Entry 4JI0 (X-ray diffraction, 3.49 A resolution); this record covers chains A and K of the 21 polymer chains in the assembly.

[Chain A]
Molecule: 16S rRNA
From: Thermus thermophilus
Sequence (1522 nucleotides; row label = number of the first residue in the row; note: 42 numbers in that range are skipped by the numbering (no residue carries them; nothing is unmodelled there); a row labelled like 190A-190L holds insertion residues (190A, then the next letters in order); numbering starts at 0):
     0 UUUGUUGGAG AGUUUGAUCC UGGCUCAGGG UGAACGCUGG CGGCGUGCCU AAGACAUGCA
    60 AGUCGUGCGG G
    73 CCGCGGGGUU UU
    88 ACUCCG
    95 UGGUC
   101 AGCGGCGGAC GGGUGAGUAA CGCGUGGGU
  129A G
   130 ACCUACCCGG AAGAGGGGGA CAACCCGGGG AAACUCGGGC UAAUCCCCCA UGUGGACCCG
   190 C
190A-190L CCCUUGGGGUGU
   191 GUCCAAAGGG CUUU
   216 GCCCGCUUCC GGAUGGGCCC GCGUCCCAUC AGCUAGUUGG UGGGGUAAUG GCCCACCAAG
   276 GCGACGACGG GUAGCCGGUC UGAGAGGAUG GCCGGCCACA GGGGCACUGA GACACGGGCC
   336 CCACUCCUAC GGGAGGCAGC AGUUAGGAAU CUUCCGCAAU GGGCGCAAGC CUGACGGAGC
   396 GACGCCGCUU GGAGGAAGAA GCCCUUCGGG GUGUAAACUC CUGAA
   442 CCCGGGACGA AACCCCCGAC GA
   474 GGGGACUGAC GGUACCGGG
   494 GUAAUAGCGC CGGCCAACUC CGUGCCAGCA GCCGCGGUAA UACGGAGGGC GCGAGCGUUA
   554 CCCGGAUUCA CUGGGCGUAA AGGGCGUGUA GGCGGCCUGG GGCGUCCCAU GUGAAAGACC
   614 ACGGCUCAAC CGUGGGGGAG CGUGGGAUAC GCUCAGGCUA GACGGUGGGA GAGGGUGGUG
   674 GAAUUCCCGG AGUAGCGGUG AAAUGCGCAG AUACCGGGAG GAACGCCGAU GGCGAAGGCA
   734 GCCACCUGGU CCACCCGUGA CGCUGAGGCG CGAAAGCGUG GGGAGCAAAC CGGAUUAGAU
   794 ACCCGGGUAG UCCACGCCCU AAACGAUGCG CGCUAGGUCU CUGGGUCU
   848 CCUGGGGGCC GAAGCUAACG CGUUAAGCGC GCCGCCUGGG GAGUACGGCC GCAAGGCUGA
   908 AACUCAAAGG AAUUGACGGG GGCCCGCACA AGCGGUGGAG CAUGUGGUUU AAUUCGAAGX
   968 AACGCGAAGA ACCUUACCAG GCCUUGACAU GCUAGG
 1003A G
  1004 AACCCGGGUG AAAGCCUGGG GUGCCCC
1030A-1030D GCGA
  1031 GGGGAGCCCU AGCACAGGUG CUGCAUGGCC GUCGUCAGCU CGUGCCGUGA GGUGUUGGGU
  1091 UAAGUCCCGC AACGAGCGCA ACCCCCGCCG UUAGUUGCCA GCGGUUCGGC CGGGCACUCU
  1151 AACGGGACUG CCCGCGAAA
  1171 GCGGGAGGAA GGAGGGGACG ACGUCUGGUC AGCAUGGCCC UUACGGCCUG GGCGACACAC
  1231 GUGCUACAAU GCCCACUACA AAGCGAUGCC ACCCGGCAAC GGGGAGCUAA UCGCAAAAAG
  1291 GUGGGCCCAG UUCGGAUUGG GGUCUGCAAC CCGACCCCAU GAAGCCGGAA UCGCUAGUAA
  1351 UCGCGGAUCA G
 1361A C
  1362 CAUGCCGCGG UGAAUACGUU CCCGGGCCUU GUACACACXG CCXGUXACGC CAUGGGAGCG
  1422 GGCUCUACCC GAAGUCGCCG GG
  1446 AGCCUACGGG
  1459 CAGGCGCCGA GGGUAGGGCC CGUGACUGGG GCGAAGUCGU AACAAGGUAG CUGUACCGGA
  1519 AGGUGCGGCU GGAUCCACUC CUUUCU
Disordered / not traced: 0-4, 1534-1538
Construct notes: conflict C1534 (A2157 in M26923.1), A1535 (C2158 in M26923.1)
Modified positions: PSU (pseudouridine-5'-monophosphate) at position 516, 7MG (7N-methyl-8-hydroguanosine-5'-monophosphate) at position 527, M2G (N2-dimethylguanosine-5'-monophosphate) at position 966, 5MC (5-methylcytidine-5'-monophosphate) at position 967, 2MG (2N-methylguanosine-5'-monophosphate) at position 1207, 5MC (5-methylcytidine-5'-monophosphate) at position 1400, 4OC (4n,o2'-methylcytidine-5'-monophosphate) at position 1402, 5MC (5-methylcytidine-5'-monophosphate) at position 1404, 5MC (5-methylcytidine-5'-monophosphate) at position 1407, UR3 (3-methyluridine-5'-monophoshate) at position 1498, MA6 (6N-dimethyladenosine-5'-monophoshate) at position 1518, MA6 (6N-dimethyladenosine-5'-monophoshate) at position 1519, PSU (pseudouridine-5'-monophosphate) at position 1540, PSU (pseudouridine-5'-monophosphate) at position 1541
Bound ions: Mg2+ site 1 near U5 (its only coordinating residue here); Mg2+ site 2: U12, A914; Mg2+ site 3 near G21 (its only coordinating residue here); Mg2+ site 4: G21, G22; Mg2+ site 5 near C23 (its only coordinating residue here); Mg2+ site 6 near G38 (its only coordinating residue here); Mg2+ site 7: G46, G394; Mg2+ site 8: C48, G115; Mg2+ site 9 near A53 (its only coordinating residue here); Mg2+ site 10: A59, U387; Mg2+ site 11: U62, G105; Mg2+ site 12: C89, U90; 119 more Mg2+ sites not listed
What the authors report for this chain:
  - mutagenesis - C1490U: increased growth

[Chain K]
Protein: ribosomal protein S11
From: Thermus thermophilus
Reference sequence: P80376 (RS11_THET8); residues 1-129 here = UniProt positions 1-129
Amino-acid sequence (129 residues; row label = number of the first residue in the row):
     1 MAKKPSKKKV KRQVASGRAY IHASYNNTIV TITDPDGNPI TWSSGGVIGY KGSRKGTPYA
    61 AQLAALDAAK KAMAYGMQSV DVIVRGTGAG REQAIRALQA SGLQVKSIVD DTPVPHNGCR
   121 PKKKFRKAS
Disordered / not traced: 1-10, 127-129
Bound ions: Mg2+: Asn26 (shared with G691(A), U692(A) of chain A)

[Chain A / chain K interface]
Residue-residue contacts (72; chain A residue first):
  G674(A) with His116(K), base contact
  A675(A) with Val114(K), hydrogen bond to the sugar; Pro115(K), sugar contact; His116(K), hydrogen bond to the base; Gly118(K), base contact
  A676(A) with Pro113(K), sugar contact; Pro115(K), sugar contact; Cys119(K), base contact
  U677(A) with Cys119(K), base contact
  G683(A) with Asn38(K), hydrogen bond to the base; Pro39(K), base contact
  A684(A) with Asn38(K), sugar contact; Pro39(K), hydrogen bond to the sugar
  G685(A) with Pro39(K), sugar contact; Ile40(K), phosphate contact; Trp42(K), sugar contact
  U686(A) with Trp42(K), base contact
  G688(A) with Trp42(K), sugar contact; Ser44(K), hydrogen bond to the phosphate; Gly46(K), sugar contact; Val47(K), sugar contact
  C689(A) with Asn27(K), hydrogen bond to the phosphate; Ser44(K), hydrogen bond to the phosphate; Gly45(K), phosphate contact; Gly46(K), hydrogen bond to the phosphate; Lys55(K), salt bridge to the phosphate
  G690(A) with Asn27(K), hydrogen bond to the phosphate; Lys55(K), base contact
  G691(A) with Asn26(K), hydrogen bond to the phosphate; Lys51(K), base contact; Gly52(K), base contact; Lys55(K), base contact
  U692(A) with Asn26(K), hydrogen bond to the phosphate; Gly52(K), base contact; Ser53(K), hydrogen bond to the base; Lys124(K), salt bridge to the phosphate
  A694(A) with Ser53(K), hydrogen bond to the phosphate
  A695(A) with Gly52(K), phosphate contact; Ser53(K), hydrogen bond to the phosphate
  A704(A) with Trp42(K), base contact
  U705(A) with Trp42(K), base contact
  A706(A) with Ile29(K), sugar contact; Thr31(K), hydrogen bond to the sugar
  C707(A) with Tyr20(K), phosphate contact; Thr31(K), sugar contact; Thr33(K), sugar contact; Gly37(K), hydrogen bond to the sugar; Pro39(K), base contact; Arg85(K), salt bridge to the phosphate
  C708(A) with Tyr20(K), phosphate contact; Asp36(K), sugar contact; Gly37(K), sugar contact; Arg85(K), salt bridge to the phosphate
  G714(A) with Cys119(K), base contact
  A715(A) with Gly118(K), base contact
  A716(A) with Asn117(K), hydrogen bond to the sugar; Gly118(K), base contact
  C717(A) with His116(K), phosphate contact
  G718(A) with His116(K), stacking on the base; Asn117(K), sugar contact
  A777(A) with Cys119(K), base contact
  G778(A) with Cys119(K), sugar contact; Arg120(K), hydrogen bond to the sugar
  C779(A) with Arg120(K), sugar contact; Pro121(K), sugar contact; Lys122(K), phosphate contact
  A780(A) with Lys123(K), hydrogen bond to the phosphate
  C796(A) with Lys123(K), salt bridge to the phosphate
  C797(A) with Lys124(K), phosphate contact
  G1523(A) with Lys123(K), phosphate contact
  C1524(A) with Arg120(K), salt bridge to the phosphate
  G1525(A) with Arg120(K), salt bridge to the phosphate
Also at the interface, not in a pair above, chain A (37 interface residues in all): A687, G798, G799
Also at the interface, not in a pair above, chain K (38 interface residues in all): His22, Ser24, Lys71, Tyr75, Arg126

[In short]
Chain A and chain K form an interface of 37 and 38 residues respectively; the contacts include 19 hydrogen
bonds, 7 salt bridges and 1 aromatic stacking contact. Polar pairs include A675(A)-His116(K), G683(A)-Asn38(K)
and U692(A)-Ser53(K). U12(A) and A914(A) coordinate Mg2+ site 2. The paper reports that C1490U of chain A
increases growth.
Here chain A is 16S rRNA and chain K is ribosomal protein S11, both from Thermus thermophilus. Entry 4JI0
(Crystal Structure of 30S ribosomal subunit from Thermus thermophilus) was determined by X-ray diffraction
(same publication as 4JI1, 4JI2, 4JI3, 4JI4, 4JI5, 4JI6, 4JI7 and 4JI8).
